PDB entry 8Q7N | electron microscopy, 3.10 A resolution | chains L and 4 of the 21 polymer chains in the assembly

[Chain L]
Molecule: U4/U6 small nuclear ribonucleoprotein Prp31
Organism: Homo sapiens
Reference sequence: Q8WWY3 (PRP31_HUMAN); residue numbers follow UniProt; this construct covers 1-499
Amino-acid sequence (499 residues; numbered 1 to 499; the number before each row is that of its first residue):
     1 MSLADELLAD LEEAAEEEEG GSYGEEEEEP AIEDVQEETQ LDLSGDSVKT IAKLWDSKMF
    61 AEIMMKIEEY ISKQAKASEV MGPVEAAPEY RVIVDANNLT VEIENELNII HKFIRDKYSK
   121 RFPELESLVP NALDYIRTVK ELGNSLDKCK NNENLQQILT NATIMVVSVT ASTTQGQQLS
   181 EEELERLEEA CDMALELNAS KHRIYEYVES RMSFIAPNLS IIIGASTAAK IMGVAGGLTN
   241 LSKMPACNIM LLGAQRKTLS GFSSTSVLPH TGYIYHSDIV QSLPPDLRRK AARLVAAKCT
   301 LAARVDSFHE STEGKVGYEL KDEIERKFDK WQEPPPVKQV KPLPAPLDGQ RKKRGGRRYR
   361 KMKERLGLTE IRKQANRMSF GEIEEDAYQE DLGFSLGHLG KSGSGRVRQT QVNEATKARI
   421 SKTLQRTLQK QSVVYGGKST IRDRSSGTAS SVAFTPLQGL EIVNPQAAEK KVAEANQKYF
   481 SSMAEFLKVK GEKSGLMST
Unresolved in the structure: 1-51, 81-85, 348-350, 433-499
Swiss-Prot annotation at these positions:
  - motif: Arg351 to Glu364 (Nuclear localization signal (NLS))
  - site: Cys247 (Interaction with U4 snRNA), His270 (Interaction with U4 snRNA and U4atac snRNA), Arg289 (Interaction with U4atac snRNA), Arg293 (Interaction with U4 snRNA and U4atac snRNA), Lys298 (Interaction with U4 snRNA and U4atac snRNA)
  - modified residue: Ser379 (Phosphoserine), Ser395 (Phosphoserine), Ser432 (Phosphoserine), Lys438 (N6-acetyllysine), Ser439 (Phosphoserine), Thr440 (Phosphothreonine), Ser450 (Phosphoserine), Thr455 (Phosphothreonine)
  - cross-link (Glycyl lysine isopeptide (Lys-Gly)): Lys471 (interchain with G-Cter in SUMO2), Lys478 (interchain with G-Cter in SUMO2)
  - natural variant: His111 to Ile114 (deletion: In RP11), Ala194 (A194E: In RP11), Ala216 (A216P: In RP11)
  - mutagenesis: His270 (H270A/K: Reduces binding to the complex formed by U4 snRNA and SNU13), Arg351 to Glu364 (Abolishes nuclear localization)

[Chain 4]
Molecule: U4 snRNA
Organism: Homo sapiens
Sequence (145 nucleotides; row label = number of the first residue in the row):
     1 AGCUUUGCGC AGUGGCAGUA UCGUAGCCAA UGAGGUUUAU CCGAGGCGCG AUUAUUGCUA
    61 AUUGAAAACU UUUCCCAAUA CCCCGCCGUG ACGACUUGCA AUAUAGUCGG CAUUGGCAAU
   121 UUUUGACAGU CUCUACGGAG ACUGG
Unresolved in the structure: 63-67, 82-145

[Interface between chain L and chain 4]
Residue-residue contacts (51; chain L residue first):
  Val234(L) - U40(4)  base contact
  Met244(L) - U40(4)  base contact
  Cys247(L) - C41(4)  hydrogen bond to the base
  Cys247(L) - C42(4)  base contact
  Cys247(L) - G43(4)  hydrogen bond to the base
  Asn248(L) - U40(4)  sugar contact
  Asn248(L) - C41(4)  base contact
  Met250(L) - G35(4)  base contact
  Leu251(L) - A39(4)  sugar contact
  Leu251(L) - U40(4)  sugar contact
  Leu251(L) - C41(4)  base contact
  Leu252(L) - U40(4)  base contact
  His270(L) - U37(4)  salt bridge to the phosphate
  His270(L) - A39(4)  stacking on the base
  Lys290(L) - G34(4)  salt bridge to the phosphate
  Arg293(L) - G34(4)  salt bridge to the phosphate
  Arg293(L) - G35(4)  salt bridge to the phosphate
  Ala297(L) - G32(4)  phosphate contact
  Lys298(L) - U31(4)  phosphate contact
  Lys298(L) - G32(4)  salt bridge to the phosphate
  Leu301(L) - U31(4)  phosphate contact
  Lys327(L) - C28(4)  hydrogen bond to the phosphate
  Lys327(L) - A29(4)  salt bridge to the phosphate
  Lys338(L) - G48(4)  phosphate contact
  Lys338(L) - C49(4)  salt bridge to the phosphate
  Gln339(L) - G50(4)  phosphate contact
  Lys341(L) - A51(4)  salt bridge to the phosphate
  Lys352(L) - U53(4)  base contact
  Lys352(L) - A60(4)  base contact
  Lys352(L) - A61(4)  base contact
  Lys353(L) - U53(4)  base contact
  Arg354(L) - U53(4)  hydrogen bond to the base
  Arg354(L) - U56(4)  hydrogen bond to the base
  Arg354(L) - G57(4)  hydrogen bond to the base
  Arg354(L) - C58(4)  base contact
  Arg357(L) - A17(4)  base contact
  Arg357(L) - G18(4)  hydrogen bond to the base
  Arg358(L) - G18(4)  hydrogen bond to the sugar
  Arg358(L) - A54(4)  phosphate contact
  Arg358(L) - U55(4)  salt bridge to the phosphate
  Lys361(L) - A17(4)  base contact
  Lys361(L) - G18(4)  base contact
  Met362(L) - G18(4)  sugar contact
  Arg365(L) - G18(4)  salt bridge to the phosphate
  Arg419(L) - A17(4)  salt bridge to the phosphate
  Arg419(L) - G18(4)  phosphate contact
  Ser421(L) - U19(4)  hydrogen bond to the sugar
  Ser421(L) - A20(4)  phosphate contact
  Lys422(L) - A20(4)  hydrogen bond to the phosphate
  Thr423(L) - A20(4)  hydrogen bond to the phosphate
  Lys430(L) - U37(4)  base contact
Also at the interface, not in a pair above, chain L (39 interface residues in all): Gly253, Ala254, Arg256, Pro269, Arg289, Glu323, Lys330, Pro336, Gln431
Also at the interface, not in a pair above, chain 4 (31 interface residues in all): U21, C27, U36

[Overview]
Chain L and chain 4 form an interface of 39 and 31 residues respectively; the contacts include 11 hydrogen
bonds, 11 salt bridges and 1 aromatic stacking contact. Polar contacts include Cys247(L)-C41(4),
Cys247(L)-G43(4) and Arg354(L)-U53(4). UniProt lists one mutagenesis site on chain L.
Chain L is U4/U6 small nuclear ribonucleoprotein Prp31 and chain 4 is U4 snRNA, both from Homo sapiens; the
structure, cryo-EM structure of the human spliceosomal B complex protomer (tri-snRNP core region), was
determined by electron microscopy.
